PDB entry 4Y7X | X-ray diffraction, 2.60 A resolution | chains O and U of the 30 polymer chains in the assembly

== Chain O ==
Molecule: Proteasome subunit alpha type-2
Organism: Saccharomyces cerevisiae (strain ATCC 204508 / S288c)
Notes: EC 3.4.25.1
UniProt: P23639 (PSA2_YEAST); residue numbers follow UniProt; this construct covers 1-250
Chain sequence (250 residues; numbered 1 to 250; the number before each row is that of its first residue):
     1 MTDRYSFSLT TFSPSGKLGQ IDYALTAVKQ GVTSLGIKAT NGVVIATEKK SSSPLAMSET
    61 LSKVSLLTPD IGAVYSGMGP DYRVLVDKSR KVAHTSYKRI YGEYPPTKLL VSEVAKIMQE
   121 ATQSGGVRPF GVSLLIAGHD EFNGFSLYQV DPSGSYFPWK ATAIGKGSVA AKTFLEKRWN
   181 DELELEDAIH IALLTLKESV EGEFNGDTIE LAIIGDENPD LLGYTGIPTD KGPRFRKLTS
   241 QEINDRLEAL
UniProt features mapped onto this chain:
  - cross-link: Lys108 (Glycyl lysine isopeptide (Lys-Gly) (interchain with G-Cter in ubiquitin))

== Chain U ==
Molecule: Proteasome subunit alpha type-1
Organism: Saccharomyces cerevisiae (strain ATCC 204508 / S288c)
Notes: EC 3.4.25.1
UniProt: P21243 (PSA1_YEAST); residues -8 to 243 here correspond to UniProt positions 1-252 (UniProt number = residue number + 9)
Chain sequence (252 residues; row label = number of the first residue in the row; numbers below 1 keep their minus sign (Met-8 is residue -8)):
    -8 MSGAAAASAA GYDRHITIFS PEGRLYQVEY AFKATNQTNI NSLAVRGKDC TVVISQKKVP
    52 DKLLDPTTVS YIFCISRTIG MVVNGPIPDA RNAALRAKAE AAEFRYKYGY DMPCDVLAKR
   112 MANLSQIYTQ RAYMRPLGVI LTFVSVDEEL GPSIYKTDPA GYYVGYKATA TGPKQQEITT
   172 NLENHFKKSK IDHINEESWE KVVEFAITHM IDALGTEFSK NDLEVGVATK DKFFTLSAEN
   232 IEERLVAIAE QD
Unresolved in the structure: -8 to 1, 243

== Interface between chain O and chain U ==
Contacting residue pairs (66):
  Asp3(O) - Tyr124(U)
  Tyr5(O) - Ile7(U)
  Tyr5(O) - Ala123(U)  hydrophobic
  Tyr5(O) - Tyr124(U)  hydrophobic
  Leu9(O) - Ile9(U)  hydrophobic
  Leu9(O) - Ala123(U)  hydrophobic
  Gln20(O) - Ile9(U)
  Gln20(O) - Phe10(U)  hydrogen bond (side chain-backbone)
  Tyr23(O) - Phe10(U)  hydrophobic
  Tyr23(O) - Ser11(U)
  Tyr23(O) - Pro12(U)  hydrophobic
  Tyr23(O) - Gly14(U)
  Ala24(O) - Phe10(U)  hydrophobic
  Thr26(O) - Pro12(U)
  Thr26(O) - Glu13(U)
  Ala27(O) - Gly14(U)
  Ser52(O) - Tyr153(U)  hydrogen bond
  Ser53(O) - Thr170(U)
  Pro54(O) - Lys158(U)
  Pro54(O) - Glu174(U)
  Leu55(O) - Tyr157(U)
  Leu55(O) - Lys158(U)  hydrogen bond (backbone-backbone)
  Leu55(O) - Ala159(U)
  Leu55(O) - Thr170(U)
  Leu55(O) - Leu173(U)  hydrophobic
  Leu55(O) - Phe177(U)  hydrophobic
  Ala56(O) - Gly156(U)
  Ala56(O) - Tyr157(U)  hydrophobic
  Met57(O) - Arg37(U)
  Met57(O) - Val155(U)
  Met57(O) - Gly156(U)  hydrogen bond (backbone-backbone)
  Met57(O) - Tyr157(U)
  Met57(O) - Lys158(U)
  Thr60(O) - Tyr146(U)
  Thr60(O) - Val155(U)
  Thr60(O) - Gly156(U)  hydrogen bond (side chain-backbone)
  Leu61(O) - Tyr153(U)  hydrophobic
  Leu61(O) - Tyr154(U)
  Leu61(O) - Val155(U)  hydrophobic
  Met78(O) - Phe10(U)  hydrophobic
  Met78(O) - Leu16(U)  hydrophobic
  Pro80(O) - Gln117(U)
  Pro80(O) - Ala151(U)
  Pro80(O) - Gly152(U)
  Pro80(O) - Tyr153(U)
  Asp81(O) - Gln117(U)
  Arg83(O) - Ala113(U)  hydrogen bond (side chain-backbone)
  Arg83(O) - Asn114(U)
  Arg83(O) - Gly152(U)  hydrogen bond (side chain-backbone)
  Arg83(O) - Tyr154(U)
  Val84(O) - Asn114(U)
  Val84(O) - Gln117(U)
  Asp87(O) - Lys110(U)  salt bridge
  Asp87(O) - Asn114(U)
  Gly126(O) - Arg122(U)
  Gly126(O) - Ala123(U)  hydrogen bond (backbone-backbone)
  Val127(O) - Gln121(U)
  Val127(O) - Arg122(U)
  Arg128(O) - Thr8(U)
  Arg128(O) - Phe10(U)
  Arg128(O) - Leu16(U)
  Arg128(O) - Thr120(U)  hydrogen bond (side chain-backbone)
  Arg128(O) - Gln121(U)  hydrogen bond (backbone-backbone)
  Pro129(O) - Phe10(U)
  Phe130(O) - Gln121(U)
  Gly131(O) - Phe10(U)
Also at the interface, not in a pair above, chain O (30 interface residues in all): Thr2, Ala121
Also at the interface, not in a pair above, chain U (34 interface residues in all): Thr160

== Overview ==
30 residues of chain O face 34 of chain U across their interface; the contacts include 10 hydrogen bonds and 1
salt bridge. Polar contacts include Asp87(O)-Lys110(U), Gln20(O)-Phe10(U) and Ser52(O)-Tyr153(U).
Here chain O is Proteasome subunit alpha type-2 and chain U is Proteasome subunit alpha type-1, both from
Saccharomyces cerevisiae (strain ATCC 204508 / S288c). Entry 4Y7X (Yeast 20S proteasome in complex with
Ac-PAA-ep) was determined by X-ray diffraction together with 4Y69, 4Y6A, 4Y6V, 4Y6Z, 4Y70, 4Y74 and 34 further
entries from the same study.
